PDB entry 6GYB | electron microscopy, 3.28 A resolution | chains h and k of the 42 polymer chains in the assembly

[Chain h (and k)]
Molecule: VirB9 protein
Source organism: Xanthomonas axonopodis pv. citri (strain 306)
Notes: chain k of this document is another copy of the same molecule, construct and numbering; everything in this record applies to it too
UniProtKB: Q8PJB5 (Q8PJB5_XANAC); residue numbers follow UniProt; this construct covers 1-255
Sequence (255 residues; row label = number of the first residue in the row):
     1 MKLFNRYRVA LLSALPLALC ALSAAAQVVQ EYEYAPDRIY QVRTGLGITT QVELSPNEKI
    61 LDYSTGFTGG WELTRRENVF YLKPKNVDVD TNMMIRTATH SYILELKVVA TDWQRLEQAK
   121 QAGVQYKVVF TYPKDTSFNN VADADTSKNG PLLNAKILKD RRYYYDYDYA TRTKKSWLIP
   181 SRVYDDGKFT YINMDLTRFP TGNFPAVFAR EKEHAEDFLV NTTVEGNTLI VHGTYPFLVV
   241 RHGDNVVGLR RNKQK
Disordered / not traced: 1-26, 142-147

[Interface between chain h and chain k]
Residue-residue contacts (35):
  Asp37(h) with Val29(k); Lys127(k), salt bridge
  Asp62(h) with Arg76(k); Val79(k); Tyr81(k), hydrogen bond
  Ser64(h) with Thr49(k), hydrogen bond (backbone-side chain); Tyr81(k)
  Thr65(h) with Thr49(k); Lys83(k), hydrogen bond (backbone-side chain)
  Gly66(h) with Gly47(k); Thr49(k); Lys83(k)
  Thr68(h) with Lys83(k), hydrogen bond
  Asp90(h) with Trp113(k)
  Thr91(h) with Gly47(k), hydrogen bond (side chain-backbone); Leu116(k)
  Asn92(h) with Ile48(k); Thr49(k), hydrogen bond (side chain-backbone); Tyr126(k)
  Met94(h) with Thr49(k); Tyr126(k)
  Arg96(h) with Arg76(k), hydrogen bond (side chain-backbone); Asn78(k); Val79(k)
  Ser101(h) with Lys127(k)
  Ile103(h) with Val29(k), hydrophobic
  Glu105(h) with Leu116(k); Lys120(k), salt bridge
  Gly187(h) with Thr201(k)
  Gly233(h) with Thr201(k)
  Thr234(h) with Phe199(k), hydrogen bond (side chain-backbone); Thr201(k)
  Tyr235(h) with Phe199(k)
  Pro236(h) with Phe199(k)
  Arg251(h) with Phe199(k)
Other interface residues (no listed pair), chain h (27 interface residues in all): Ile39, Tyr63, Phe67, Leu106, Lys107, Val141, Glu211
Other interface residues (no listed pair), chain k (23 interface residues in all): Val28, Gln51, Gln114, Trp177, Pro200, Glu225, His242

[In short]
The interface between chain h and chain k involves 27 residues on one side and 23 on the other; the contacts
include 8 hydrogen bonds and 2 salt bridges. Among the polar pairs are Asp37(h)-Lys127(k), Glu105(h)-Lys120(k)
and Asp62(h)-Tyr81(k).
Chain h and chain k are both VirB9 protein (Xanthomonas axonopodis pv. citri (strain 306)); the structure,
Cryo-EM structure of the bacteria-killing type IV secretion system core complex from Xanthomonas citri, was
determined by electron microscopy.
